PDB entry 7PT7 | electron microscopy, 3.80 A resolution | chains D and F of the 15 polymer chains in the assembly

# Chain D
Protein: DNA replication licensing factor MCM4
From: Saccharomyces cerevisiae (strain ATCC 204508 / S288c)
Notes: EC 3.6.4.12
UniProtKB: P30665 (MCM4_YEAST); residues 1-933 here = UniProt positions 1-933
Sequence (933 residues; row label = number of the first residue in the row):
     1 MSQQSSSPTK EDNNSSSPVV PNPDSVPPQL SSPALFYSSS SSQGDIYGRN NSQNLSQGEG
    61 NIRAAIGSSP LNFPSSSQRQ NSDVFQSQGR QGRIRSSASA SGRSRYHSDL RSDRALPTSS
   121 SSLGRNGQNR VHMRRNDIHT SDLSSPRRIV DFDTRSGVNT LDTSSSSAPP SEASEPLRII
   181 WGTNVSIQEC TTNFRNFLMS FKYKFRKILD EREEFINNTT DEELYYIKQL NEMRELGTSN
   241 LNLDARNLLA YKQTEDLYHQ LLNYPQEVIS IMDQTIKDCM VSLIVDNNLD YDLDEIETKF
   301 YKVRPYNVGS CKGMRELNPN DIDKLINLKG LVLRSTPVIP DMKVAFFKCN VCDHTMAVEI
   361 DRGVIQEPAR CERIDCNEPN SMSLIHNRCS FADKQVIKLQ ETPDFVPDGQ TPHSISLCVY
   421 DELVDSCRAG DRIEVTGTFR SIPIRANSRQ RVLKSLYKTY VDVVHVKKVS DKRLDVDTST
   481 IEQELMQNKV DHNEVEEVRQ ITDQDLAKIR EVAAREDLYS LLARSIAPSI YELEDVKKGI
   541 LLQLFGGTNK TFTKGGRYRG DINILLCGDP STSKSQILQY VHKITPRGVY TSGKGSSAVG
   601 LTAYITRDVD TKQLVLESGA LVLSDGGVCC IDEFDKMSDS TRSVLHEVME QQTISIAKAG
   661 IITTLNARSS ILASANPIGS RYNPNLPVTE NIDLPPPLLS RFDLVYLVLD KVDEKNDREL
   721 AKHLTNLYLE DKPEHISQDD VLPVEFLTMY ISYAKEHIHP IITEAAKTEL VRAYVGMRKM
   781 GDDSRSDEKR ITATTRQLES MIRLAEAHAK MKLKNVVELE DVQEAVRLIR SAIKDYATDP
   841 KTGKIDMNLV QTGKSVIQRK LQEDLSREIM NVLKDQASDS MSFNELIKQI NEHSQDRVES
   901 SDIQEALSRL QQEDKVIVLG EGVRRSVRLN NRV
Unresolved in the structure: 1-176, 780-788, 854-933
Ion coordination: Zn2+: Cys-349, Cys-352, Cys-371, Cys-376; Mg2+: Ser-575 (together with ADP)
Residues lining bound ligands:
  - ADP (adenosine-5'-diphosphate): Glu-650, Arg-701, Thr-795, Arg-796, Glu-799
  - ADP / beryllium trifluoride: Ser-529, Ile-530, Tyr-531, Leu-533, Asp-569, Pro-570, Ser-571, Thr-572, Ser-573, Lys-574, Ser-575, Gln-576, Glu-633, Asn-676, Leu-720
Swiss-Prot annotation at these positions:
  - motif: Ser-700 to Asp-703 (Arginine finger)
  - binding site (ATP): Gly-568 to Ser-575
  - modified residue (Phosphoserine): Ser-52, Ser-56, Ser-69
  - mutagenesis: Lys-574 (K574A: Loss of MCM2-7 complex helicase activity)
Reported in the primary citation:
  - post-translational modification sites: Ser-144 (from molecular simulation)

# Chain F
Protein: DNA replication licensing factor MCM6
From: Saccharomyces cerevisiae (strain ATCC 204508 / S288c)
Notes: EC 3.6.4.12
UniProtKB: P53091 (MCM6_YEAST); numbering as in UniProt (aligned over 1-1017)
Sequence (1017 residues; numbered 1 to 1017; the number before each row is that of its first residue):
     1 MSSPFPADTP SSNRPSNSSP PPSSIGAGFG SSSGLDSQIG SRLHFPSSSQ PHVSNSQTGP
    61 FVNDSTQFSS QRLQTDGSAT NDMEGNEPAR SFKSRALNHV KKVDDVTGEK VREAFEQFLE
   121 DFSVQSTDTG EVEKVYRAQI EFMKIYDLNT IYIDYQHLSM RENGALAMAI SEQYYRFLPF
   181 LQKGLRRVVR KYAPELLNTS DSLKRSEGDE GQADEDEQQD DDMNGSSLPR DSGSSAAPGN
   241 GTSAMATRSI TTSTSPEQTE RVFQISFFNL PTVHRIRDIR SEKIGSLLSI SGTVTRTSEV
   301 RPELYKASFT CDMCRAIVDN VEQSFKYTEP TFCPNPSCEN RAFWTLNVTR SRFLDWQKVR
   361 IQENANEIPT GSMPRTLDVI LRGDSVERAK PGDRCKFTGV EIVVPDVTQL GLPGVKPSST
   421 LDTRGISKTT EGLNSGVTGL RSLGVRDLTY KISFLACHVI SIGSNIGASS PDANSNNRET
   481 ELQMAANLQA NNVYQDNERD QEVFLNSLSS DEINELKEMV KDEHIYDKLV RSIAPAVFGH
   541 EAVKKGILLQ MLGGVHKSTV EGIKLRGDIN ICVVGDPSTS KSQFLKYVVG FAPRSVYTSG
   601 KASSAAGLTA AVVRDEEGGD YTIEAGALML ADNGICCIDE FDKMDISDQV AIHEAMEQQT
   661 ISIAKAGIHA TLNARTSILA AANPVGGRYN RKLSLRGNLN MTAPIMSRFD LFFVILDDCN
   721 EKIDTELASH IVDLHMKRDE AIEPPFSAEQ LRRYIKYART FKPILTKEAR SYLVEKYKEL
   781 RKDDAQGFSR SSYRITVRQL ESMIRLSEAI ARANCVDEIT PSFIAEAYDL LRQSIIRVDV
   841 DDVEMDEEFD NIESQSHAAS GNNDDNDDGT GSGVITSEPP ADIEEGQSEA TARPGTSEKK
   901 KTTVTYDKYV SMMNMIVRKI AEVDREGAEE LTAVDIVDWY LLQKENDLGS LAEYWEERRL
   961 AFKVIKRLVK DRILMEIHGT RHNLRDLENE ENENNKTVYV IHPNCEVLDQ LEPQDSS
Unresolved in the structure: 1-103, 201-258, 422-441, 463-499, 787-789, 839-1017
Ion coordination: Zn2+: Cys-311, Met-313, Cys-314, Cys-333, Cys-338; Mg2+: Ser-582 (together with ADP)
Residues lining bound ligands:
  - ADP (adenosine-5'-diphosphate), molecule 1: Ala-536, Val-537, Phe-538, His-540, Asp-576, Pro-577, Ser-578, Thr-579, Ser-580, Lys-581, Ser-582, Gln-583, Leu-727, Ile-731
  - ADP, molecule 2: Val-797, Arg-798, Glu-801
Swiss-Prot annotation at these positions:
  - motif: Ser-707 to Asp-710 (Arginine finger)
  - binding site (ATP): Gly-575 to Ser-582
  - modified residue: Ser-78 (Phosphoserine), Ser-249 (Phosphoserine), Ser-372 (Phosphoserine), Thr-766 (Phosphothreonine)
  - mutagenesis: Lys-581 (K581A: Loss of MCM2-7 complex helicase activity)

# Chain D / chain F interface
Residue-residue contacts (156; chain D residue first):
  Ser-335(D) with Arg-375(F), hydrogen bond (backbone-side chain)
  Thr-336(D) with Arg-375(F), hydrogen bond (backbone-side chain)
  Pro-337(D) with Arg-375(F)
  Val-338(D) with Ile-279(F); Arg-280(F)
  Ile-339(D) with Gln-409(F); Leu-412(F), hydrophobic
  Pro-340(D) with Ser-281(F); Ile-284(F), hydrophobic; Tyr-450(F); Ile-452(F), hydrophobic
  Met-342(D) with Leu-448(F), hydrophobic; Tyr-450(F), hydrophobic
  Ile-360(D) with Pro-417(F), hydrophobic
  Gly-363(D) with Val-415(F); Lys-416(F)
  Val-364(D) with Ser-418(F)
  Ile-365(D) with Ser-418(F), hydrogen bond (backbone-backbone); Ser-419(F); Thr-420(F), hydrogen bond (backbone-backbone)
  Gln-366(D) with Thr-420(F)
  Glu-367(D) with Thr-420(F), hydrogen bond (backbone-backbone); Leu-421(F)
  Pro-368(D) with Leu-421(F)
  Ala-369(D) with Leu-421(F), hydrophobic
  Leu-384(D) with Phe-325(F); Leu-448(F), hydrophobic; Tyr-450(F)
  Ile-385(D) with Phe-325(F), hydrophobic
  His-386(D) with Val-403(F); Tyr-450(F)
  Asn-387(D) with Tyr-175(F), hydrogen bond; Ile-402(F); Val-403(F)
  Arg-388(D) with Tyr-175(F); Arg-176(F)
  Phe-391(D) with Ser-281(F); Ile-284(F), hydrophobic; Tyr-450(F), hydrophobic
  Ala-392(D) with Ser-281(F), hydrogen bond (backbone-side chain)
  Asp-393(D) with Arg-280(F), salt bridge; Ser-281(F), hydrogen bond
  Lys-394(D) with Pro-413(F), hydrogen bond (side chain-backbone); Lys-416(F)
  Gln-395(D) with Arg-375(F)
  Val-396(D) with Pro-413(F)
  Ser-416(D) with Pro-413(F)
  Cys-418(D) with Pro-413(F)
  Tyr-420(D) with Gly-414(F)
  Asp-425(D) with Arg-277(F), salt bridge; Arg-280(F), salt bridge; Arg-375(F), salt bridge
  Arg-428(D) with Pro-369(F); Thr-370(F)
  Ile-442(D) with Gly-414(F)
  Arg-445(D) with Asp-447(F), salt bridge
  Asn-447(D) with Leu-410(F)
  Arg-451(D) with Leu-443(F); Val-445(F)
  Lys-458(D) with Gly-411(F), hydrogen bond (side chain-backbone); Leu-412(F); Pro-413(F)
  Tyr-460(D) with Pro-413(F), hydrophobic; Gly-414(F)
  Thr-480(D) with Thr-370(F)
  Gln-483(D) with Asn-366(F); Ile-368(F), hydrogen bond (side chain-backbone); Pro-369(F)
  Glu-484(D) with Arg-275(F), salt bridge
  Gln-487(D) with Arg-275(F), hydrogen bond
  Asp-491(D) with Arg-280(F), salt bridge
  Lys-550(D) with His-735(F), hydrogen bond; Arg-738(F)
  Thr-551(D) with Arg-738(F)
  Phe-552(D) with Leu-734(F), hydrophobic; Arg-738(F); Asp-739(F)
  Thr-553(D) with Asp-739(F), hydrogen bond
  Lys-554(D) with Asp-739(F), hydrogen bond (backbone-side chain)
  Tyr-558(D) with Leu-734(F); His-735(F)
  Arg-587(D) with Thr-370(F), hydrogen bond; Gly-371(F)
  Ala-603(D) with Met-373(F), hydrophobic
  Arg-607(D) with Arg-614(F); Glu-617(F)
  Asp-610(D) with Gly-411(F); Leu-412(F); Pro-413(F)
  Thr-611(D) with Leu-412(F)
  Gln-613(D) with Glu-617(F)
  Leu-614(D) with Glu-617(F), hydrogen bond (backbone-side chain)
  Leu-616(D) with Met-373(F), hydrophobic
  Glu-617(D) with Met-373(F)
  Ser-618(D) with Gly-371(F); Met-373(F)
  Val-622(D) with Gly-371(F)
  Asp-625(D) with Thr-370(F); Gly-371(F), hydrogen bond (side chain-backbone)
  Asp-639(D) with Lys-643(F), salt bridge
  Ser-640(D) with Lys-601(F), hydrogen bond (backbone-side chain)
  Ser-643(D) with Lys-601(F), hydrogen bond; Lys-643(F)
  Val-644(D) with Lys-601(F)
  His-646(D) with Glu-640(F), salt bridge
  Glu-647(D) with Lys-586(F), salt bridge; Tyr-597(F); Ser-599(F)
  Gln-651(D) with Lys-586(F)
  Thr-653(D) with Lys-586(F)
  Ser-655(D) with Tyr-597(F), hydrogen bond (side chain-backbone); Thr-598(F); Ala-602(F)
  Ile-656(D) with Ala-602(F)
  Ala-657(D) with Ala-602(F), hydrogen bond (backbone-backbone); Ser-603(F), hydrogen bond (backbone-side chain); Ser-604(F); Gly-607(F)
  Lys-658(D) with Lys-601(F); Ala-602(F); Ser-603(F); Gly-607(F)
  Ile-662(D) with Glu-624(F); Ala-625(F)
  Thr-663(D) with Gln-362(F)
  Thr-664(D) with Ala-365(F)
  Leu-665(D) with Met-373(F), hydrophobic; Pro-374(F)
  Arg-668(D) with Thr-370(F)
  Pro-696(D) with Gly-686(F); Gly-687(F); Arg-688(F)
  Pro-697(D) with Pro-577(F), hydrophobic; Gly-687(F)
  Arg-701(D) with Glu-640(F), salt bridge
  Ile-762(D) with Met-736(F)
  Lys-767(D) with Ser-729(F); Val-732(F); Asp-733(F), salt bridge; Met-736(F)
  Val-771(D) with Ala-728(F), hydrophobic; Ser-729(F)
  Tyr-774(D) with Ala-728(F), hydrophobic
  Val-775(D) with Thr-725(F)
  Arg-778(D) with Asp-717(F), salt bridge; Asp-718(F), hydrogen bond (side chain-backbone); Asp-724(F), salt bridge
  Lys-779(D) with Glu-721(F)
  Thr-792(D) with Arg-688(F)
  Thr-794(D) with Ser-578(F)
  Thr-795(D) with Ser-578(F), hydrogen bond; Leu-727(F)
  Arg-796(D) with Ser-578(F)
  Leu-798(D) with Ala-728(F), hydrophobic; Ile-731(F), hydrophobic
  Ile-802(D) with His-735(F)
Also at the interface, not in a pair above, chain D (111 interface residues in all): Asp-341, Arg-362, Cys-389, Val-424, Ala-429, Ile-444, Ala-598, Lys-612, Thr-641, Ile-654, Ala-659, Gly-660, Asn-666, Ser-700, Thr-763, Glu-764, Leu-770, Glu-799
Also at the interface, not in a pair above, chain F (88 interface residues in all): Glu-367, Ser-372, Pro-405, Thr-408, Lys-451, Ser-582, Gln-583, Ala-606, Leu-608, Val-613, Asn-683, Cys-719

# Summary
The interface between chain D and chain F involves 111 residues on one side and 88 on the other; the contacts
include 25 hydrogen bonds and 14 salt bridges. Among the polar pairs are Asp-393(D)/Arg-280(F),
Asp-425(D)/Arg-277(F) and Asp-425(D)/Arg-280(F). One ADP molecule is bound between chain D and chain F. The
paper reports a modification site at Ser-144(D).
Here chain D is DNA replication licensing factor MCM4 and chain F is DNA replication licensing factor MCM6,
both from Saccharomyces cerevisiae (strain ATCC 204508 / S288c). Entry 7PT7 (Structure of MCM2-7 DH complexed
with Cdc7-Dbf4 in the presence of ADP:BeF3, state I) was determined by electron microscopy together with 7PT6
from the same study.
